PDB entry 8UT8 | electron microscopy, 3.20 A resolution | chains C and F of the 8 polymer chains in the assembly

[Chain C]
Molecule: Hemagglutinin HA1 chain
Organism: Influenza A virus
UniProt: V5IRV0 (V5IRV0_9INFA); numbering as in UniProt (aligned over 1-316)
Chain sequence (317 residues; numbered 1 to 317; the number before each row is that of its first residue):
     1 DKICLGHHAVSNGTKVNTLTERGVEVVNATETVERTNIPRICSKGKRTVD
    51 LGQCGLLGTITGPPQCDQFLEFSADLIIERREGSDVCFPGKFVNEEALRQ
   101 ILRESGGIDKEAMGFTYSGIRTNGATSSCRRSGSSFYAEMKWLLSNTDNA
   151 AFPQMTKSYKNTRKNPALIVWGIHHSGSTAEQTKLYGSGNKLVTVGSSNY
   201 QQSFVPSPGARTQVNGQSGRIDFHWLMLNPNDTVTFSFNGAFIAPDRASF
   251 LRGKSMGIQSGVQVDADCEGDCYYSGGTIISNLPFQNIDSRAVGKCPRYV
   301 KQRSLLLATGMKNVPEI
Unresolved in the structure: 317
Sequence notes: conflict Phe88 (Tyr in V5IRV0); expression tag (317)
Disulfide bonds: Cys42-Cys268, Cys54-Cys66, Cys87-Cys129, Cys272-Cys296
Glycans and other covalent adducts: N-acetylglucosamine (NAG) linked to Asn12, Asn28

[Chain F]
Molecule: Hemagglutinin HA2 chain
Organism: Influenza A virus
UniProt: A0A881CR78 (A0A881CR78_9INFA); residues -3 to 174 here correspond to UniProt positions 336-513 (UniProt number = residue number + 339)
Chain sequence (231 residues; each row starts with the number of its first residue; numbers below 1 keep their minus sign (Pro-3 is residue -3)):
    -3 PKGRGLFGAIAGFIENGWEGLIDGWYGFRHQNAQGEGTAADYKSTQSAID
    47 QITGKLNRLIEKTNQQFELIDNEFTEVEKQIGNVINWTRDSITEVWSYNA
    97 ELLVAMENQHTIDLADSEMDKLYERVKRQLRENAEEDGTGCFEIFHKCDD
   147 DCMASIRNNTYDHSKYREEAMQNRIQIDGSGYIPEAPRDGQAYVRKDGEW
   197 VLLSTFLGSGLNDIFEAQKIEWHEGHHHHHH
Unresolved in the structure: -3 to 4, 172-227
Sequence notes: conflict Thr71 (Asn410 in A0A881CR78); expression tag (175-227)
Disulfide bonds: Cys144-Cys148
Glycans and other covalent adducts: N-acetylglucosamine (NAG) linked to Asn82, Asn154

[How chain C and chain F interact]
Pairs across the interface - 7 pairs, chain C then chain F:
  Leu19(C) - Lys51(F)
  Leu19(C) - Arg54(F)
  Leu19(C) - Glu103(F)
  Leu19(C) - His106(F)
  Thr20(C) - Gln47(F)
  Thr20(C) - Gly50(F)
  Thr20(C) - Lys51(F)
Interface residues without a listed pair, chain C (4 interface residues in all): Thr18, Lys301
Interface residues without a listed pair, chain F (8 interface residues in all): Asp46, Thr59

[Overview]
The interface between chain C and chain F involves 4 residues on one side and 8 on the other.
Chain C is Hemagglutinin HA1 chain and chain F is Hemagglutinin HA2 chain, both from Influenza A virus; the
structure, CryoEM structure of A/Shanghai/1/2013 H7 in complex with polyclonal Fab from mice immunized with H7
stem ..., was determined by electron microscopy together with 8UT4, 8UT6, 8UT7, 8UT9 and 8UWA from the same
study.
